PDB entry 9CR1 | X-ray diffraction, 2.50 A resolution | chains A and C

Chain A (and C):
Molecule: Histidine racemase
From: Fusobacterium nucleatum
Notes: chain C of this document is another copy of the same molecule, construct and numbering; everything in this record applies to it too
UniProtKB: Q8RI81 (Q8RI81_FUSNN); residue numbers follow UniProt; this construct covers 1-265
Amino-acid sequence (271 residues; numbered 1 to 271; the number before each row is that of its first residue):
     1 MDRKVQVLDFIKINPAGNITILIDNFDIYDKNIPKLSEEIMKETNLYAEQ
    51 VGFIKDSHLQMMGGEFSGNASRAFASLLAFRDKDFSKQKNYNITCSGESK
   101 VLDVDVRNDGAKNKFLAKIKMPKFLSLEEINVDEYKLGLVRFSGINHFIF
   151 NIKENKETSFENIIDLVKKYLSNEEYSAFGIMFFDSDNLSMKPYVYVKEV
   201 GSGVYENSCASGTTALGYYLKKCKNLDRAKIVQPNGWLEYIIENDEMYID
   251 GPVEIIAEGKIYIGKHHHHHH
Not modelled in the structure: 1-2, 266-271 (chain C: 1, 266-271)
Sequence notes: engineered mutation Ser-67 (Cys in Q8RI81); expression tag (266-271)
UniProt features mapped onto this chain:
  - active site: Cys-209 (Proton donor)
  - mutagenesis: Cys-209 (C209S: Catalytic turnover is greatly reduced with D- and L-histidine)
Reported in the primary citation:
  - catalytic residues: Cys-209
  - mutagenesis - C209S: decreased catalytic activity on D- and L-histidine
  - self-association interface (contacts with another copy of this molecule); pairs are residue here / residue on that copy: Glu-258/Tyr-262 (hydrogen bond), Ile-256
  - binding site for sulfate ion: Asn-18, Gly-68, Asn-69, Glu-206, Ala-210, Ser-211 (proposed by the authors, not directly observed)

Interface between chain A and chain C:
Residue-residue contacts (54):
  Arg-3(A) with Gly-110(C), hydrogen bond (backbone-backbone)
  Val-5(A) with Ala-111(C), hydrophobic; Lys-112(C); Asn-113(C)
  Phe-10(A) with Phe-10(C), hydrophobic
  Lys-12(A) with Asn-45(C); Leu-46(C)
  Asn-14(A) with Thr-44(C)
  Ile-19(A) with Glu-43(C); Thr-44(C)
  Glu-43(A) with Ile-19(C); Asn-207(C); Asn-235(C), hydrogen bond
  Thr-44(A) with Asn-14(C); Asn-235(C); Ile-256(C)
  Asn-45(A) with Lys-12(C), hydrogen bond (backbone-side chain); Ile-256(C)
  Leu-46(A) with Lys-12(C); Leu-46(C), hydrophobic; Ile-256(C)
  Tyr-47(A) with Lys-12(C); Glu-43(C), hydrogen bond; Tyr-47(C), hydrophobic
  Phe-80(A) with Tyr-262(C)
  Gly-110(A) with Arg-3(C)
  Ala-111(A) with Arg-3(C); Val-5(C), hydrophobic
  Lys-112(A) with Val-5(C)
  Asn-113(A) with Val-5(C); Tyr-262(C)
  Asn-207(A) with Glu-43(C), hydrogen bond
  Asn-235(A) with Glu-43(C), hydrogen bond; Thr-44(C)
  Ile-255(A) with Tyr-262(C)
  Ile-256(A) with Thr-44(C); Asn-45(C); Leu-46(C); Ile-261(C); Tyr-262(C), hydrogen bond (backbone-backbone)
  Ala-257(A) with Lys-260(C)
  Glu-258(A) with Gly-259(C); Lys-260(C), hydrogen bond (backbone-backbone); Tyr-262(C), hydrogen bond
  Gly-259(A) with Glu-258(C)
  Lys-260(A) with Ala-257(C); Glu-258(C), hydrogen bond (backbone-backbone)
  Ile-261(A) with Ile-256(C); Ala-257(C), hydrophobic
  Tyr-262(A) with Phe-80(C), hydrophobic; Asn-113(C); Ile-255(C); Ile-256(C), hydrogen bond (backbone-backbone); Glu-258(C), hydrogen bond
Other interface residues (no listed pair), chain A (29 interface residues in all): Lys-42, Glu-49, Glu-254
Other interface residues (no listed pair), chain C (27 interface residues in all): Glu-254

Overview:
29 residues of chain A and 27 residues of chain C are in contact; the contacts include 12 hydrogen bonds.
Polar contacts include Glu-43(A)/Asn-235(C), Asn-45(A)/Lys-12(C) and Tyr-47(A)/Glu-43(C). From the paper: the
catalytic residue Cys-209(A); C209S of chain A reduces catalytic activity on D- and L-histidine.
Chain A and chain C are both Histidine racemase (Fusobacterium nucleatum); the structure, Crystal structure of
histidine racemase (HisR) of Fusobacterium nucleatum (C67S), was determined by X-ray diffraction, deposited
together with 9CR6.
